Entry 1YPZ (X-ray diffraction, 3.40 A resolution); this record covers chains E and F of the 8 polymer chains in the assembly.

# Chain E
Name: T cell receptor delta
Organism: Mus musculus
Chain sequence (207 residues; row label = number of the first residue in the row):
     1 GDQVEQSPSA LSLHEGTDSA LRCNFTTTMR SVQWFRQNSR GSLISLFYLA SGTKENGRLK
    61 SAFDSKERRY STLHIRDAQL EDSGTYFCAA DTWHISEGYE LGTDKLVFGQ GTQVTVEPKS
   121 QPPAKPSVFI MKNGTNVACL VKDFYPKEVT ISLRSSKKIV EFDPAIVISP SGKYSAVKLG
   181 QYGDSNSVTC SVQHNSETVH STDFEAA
Disulfides: Cys23-Cys88, Cys139-Cys190
Covalently attached groups: N-acetylglucosamine (NAG) linked to Asn24; glycan linked to Asn133

# Chain F
Name: T-cell receptor gamma chain
Organism: Mus musculus
Chain sequence (230 residues; each row starts with the number of its first residue):
     1 HGKLEQPEIS ISRPRDETAQ ISCKVFIESF RSVTIHWYRQ KPNQGLEFLL YVLATPTHIF
    61 LDKEYKKMEA SKNPSASTSI LTIYSLEEED EAIYYCSYGE GSSGFHKVFA EGTKLIVIPS
   121 DKRLDADISP KPTIFLPSVA ETNLHKTGTY LCLLEAFFPD VIRVYWKEKD GNTILDSQEG
   181 DTLKTNDTYM KFSWLTVPER AMGKEHRCIV KHENNKGGAD QAIFFPSIKK
Disulfides: Cys152-Cys208
Covalently attached groups: N-acetylglucosamine (NAG) linked to Asn186

# How chain E and chain F interact
Pairs across the interface (58):
  Gln33(E) - Phe105(F)
  Gln33(E) - Lys107(F)
  Phe35(E) - Phe109(F)  hydrophobic
  Gln37(E) - Gln40(F)
  Gln37(E) - Tyr95(F)  hydrogen bond
  Arg40(E) - Asn43(F)
  Arg40(E) - Ile93(F)
  Arg40(E) - Arg163(F)
  Ser42(E) - Ala110(F)
  Leu43(E) - Leu46(F)  hydrophobic
  Leu43(E) - Phe109(F)  hydrophobic
  Tyr48(E) - Phe105(F)
  Phe87(E) - Gln40(F)
  Phe87(E) - Gly45(F)
  Asp104(E) - His36(F)  salt bridge
  Asp104(E) - Phe48(F)
  Lys105(E) - Phe48(F)
  Leu106(E) - Tyr38(F)
  Leu106(E) - Phe109(F)  hydrophobic
  Phe108(E) - Leu46(F)
  Phe108(E) - Phe109(F)  hydrophobic
  Gly109(E) - Gln44(F)
  Gln110(E) - Gln44(F)
  Gln113(E) - Asn43(F)  hydrogen bond
  Ser127(E) - His145(F)
  Phe129(E) - Ser138(F)
  Phe129(E) - Ala140(F)  hydrophobic
  Phe129(E) - Glu141(F)
  Phe129(E) - His145(F)
  Ile130(E) - Ser138(F)
  Met131(E) - Phe135(F)  hydrophobic
  Met131(E) - Leu136(F)
  Met131(E) - Thr149(F)
  Lys132(E) - Leu136(F)  hydrogen bond (side chain-backbone)
  Lys132(E) - Pro137(F)  hydrogen bond (side chain-backbone)
  Asn133(E) - Thr133(F)
  Asn133(E) - Ile134(F)  hydrogen bond (side chain-backbone)
  Asn136(E) - Thr133(F)
  Ala138(E) - Phe135(F)  hydrophobic
  Ala138(E) - Leu151(F)  hydrophobic
  Lys142(E) - Glu141(F)  salt bridge
  Lys142(E) - His145(F)
  Lys142(E) - Thr147(F)
  Phe162(E) - Met190(F)  hydrophobic
  Ala165(E) - Gly180(F)
  Ala165(E) - Phe192(F)  hydrophobic
  Ala165(E) - Trp194(F)  hydrophobic
  Val167(E) - Gln178(F)
  Val167(E) - Glu179(F)
  Ile168(E) - Gln178(F)
  Pro170(E) - Gln178(F)
  Val177(E) - Phe192(F)  hydrophobic
  Val177(E) - Trp194(F)  hydrophobic
  Leu179(E) - Phe135(F)  hydrophobic
  Leu179(E) - Leu151(F)  hydrophobic
  Leu179(E) - Leu153(F)  hydrophobic
  Leu179(E) - Phe192(F)  hydrophobic
  Glu205(E) - Ala140(F)
Interface residues without a listed pair, chain E (40 interface residues in all): Arg30, Gly41, Leu140, Asp163, Ser169, Ser175, Ala176, Phe204
Interface residues without a listed pair, chain F (40 interface residues in all): His106, Glu111, Tyr150, Glu155, Leu183, Thr196

# Summary
Chain E and chain F each contribute 40 residues to their interface; the contacts include 5 hydrogen bonds and
2 salt bridges. Among the polar pairs are Asp104(E)-His36(F), Lys142(E)-Glu141(F) and Gln37(E)-Tyr95(F).
Covalently linked N-acetylglucosamine: at Asn24(E). Covalently linked N-acetylglucosamine: at Asn186(F).
Chain E is T cell receptor delta and chain F is T-cell receptor gamma chain, both from Mus musculus; the
structure, Immune receptor, was determined by X-ray diffraction.
